Entry 2ZRU (X-ray diffraction, 2.00 A resolution); this record covers chains A and D of the 4 polymer chains in the assembly.

== Chain A (and D) ==
Protein: Isopentenyl-diphosphate delta-isomerase
From: Sulfolobus shibatae
Notes: EC 5.3.3.2; chain D of this document is another copy of the same molecule, construct and numbering; everything in this record applies to it too
UniProtKB: P61615 (IDI2_SULSH); numbering as in UniProt (aligned over 1-368)
Amino-acid sequence (368 residues; row label = number of the first residue in the row):
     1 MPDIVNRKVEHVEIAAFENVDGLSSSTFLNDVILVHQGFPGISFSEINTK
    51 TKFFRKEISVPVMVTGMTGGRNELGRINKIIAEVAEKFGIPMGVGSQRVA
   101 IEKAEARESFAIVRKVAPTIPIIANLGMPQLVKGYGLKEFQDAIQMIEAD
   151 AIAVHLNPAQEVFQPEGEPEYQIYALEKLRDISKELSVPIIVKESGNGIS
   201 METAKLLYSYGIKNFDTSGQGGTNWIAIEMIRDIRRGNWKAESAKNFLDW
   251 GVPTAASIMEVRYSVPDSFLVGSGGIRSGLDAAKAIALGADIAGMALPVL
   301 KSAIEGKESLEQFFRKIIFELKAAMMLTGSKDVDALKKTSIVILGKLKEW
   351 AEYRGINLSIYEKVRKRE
Unresolved in the structure: 1-8, 69-71, 368
Curated features (UniProtKB/Swiss-Prot):
  - binding site (substrate): R7, K8, S96 to R98, Q160
  - binding site (FMN): T65, G66 to T68, S96, N125, K193, S218, T223, G275 to R277, A296, L297
  - binding site (Mg(2+)): E161
  - mutagenesis: R7 (R7A: Does not affect the proper folding of the enzyme, but it shows significant loss of isomerase activity), K8 (K8A: Does not affect the proper folding of the enzyme, but it shows significant loss of isomerase activity), H11 (H11A: Does not affect the proper folding of the enzyme, but it shows significant reduction of isomerase activity), E13 (E13R: This mutant is heat stable and its affinity binding for IPP is smaller than that of the wild-type ...), T68 (T68A: Does not affect the proper folding of the enzyme, but it shows significant reduction of isomerase activity), S96 (S96A: Does not affect the proper folding of the enzyme, but it shows significant reduction of isomerase activity), N125 (N125A: Does not affect the proper folding of the enzyme, but it shows significant reduction of isomerase activity), H155 (H155A: Does not affect the proper folding of the enzyme, but it shows significant reduction of isomerase activity), N157 (N157A: Does not affect the proper folding of the enzyme, but it shows significant loss of isomerase activity), Q160 (Q160A: Does not affect the proper folding of the enzyme, but it shows significant loss of isomerase activity; Q160E: 10-fold decrease in the catalytic efficiency ...), E161 (E161A: Does not affect the proper folding of the enzyme, but it shows significant loss of isomerase activity), K193 (K193A: Shows significant loss of isomerase activity. Binds FMN with very low affinity, but the global structure of the mutant has not been altered by the mutation), 5 further mutagenesis entries in UniProt
Ligand contacts: FMN (flavin mononucleotide): V12, A15, T65, G66, M67, T68, G95, S96, N125, H155, K193, E194, S195, S218, G222, T223, W225, G274, G275, R277, M295, A296, L297, P298, L300
From the paper describing this entry:
  - binding site for flavin mononucleotide: T65, G66, T68, S96, N125, H155, K193, S218, T223, W225, G275, R277, A296, L297
  - conformationally variable residues (order/disorder transition): G69 to R71
  - mutagenesis - R7A, K8A, N157A, Q160A, E161A, K193A, E194A: decreased catalytic activity
  - mutagenesis - K193A: decreased binding to FMN

== Interface between chain A and chain D ==
Contacting residue pairs (81):
  I33(A) - W350(D)  hydrophobic
  L34(A) - W250(D)  hydrophobic
  V35(A) - S200(D)
  V35(A) - E202(D)
  V35(A) - R354(D)
  H36(A) - P158(D)
  H36(A) - E194(D)  salt bridge
  H36(A) - N197(D)
  H36(A) - G198(D)
  H36(A) - S200(D)
  H36(A) - W250(D)  hydrogen bond
  H36(A) - G251(D)
  H36(A) - V252(D)
  Q37(A) - S200(D)  hydrogen bond
  Q37(A) - E202(D)  hydrogen bond
  Q37(A) - T203(D)  hydrogen bond
  G38(A) - L156(D)
  G38(A) - P158(D)
  G38(A) - E194(D)
  G38(A) - T203(D)  hydrogen bond (backbone-side chain)
  F39(A) - M128(D)  hydrophobic
  F39(A) - L156(D)  hydrophobic
  F39(A) - Y171(D)
  F39(A) - Q172(D)
  F39(A) - L176(D)  hydrophobic
  F39(A) - T203(D)
  F39(A) - L206(D)  hydrophobic
  P40(A) - P158(D)  hydrophobic
  P40(A) - Y171(D)
  G41(A) - Y171(D)  hydrogen bond (backbone-backbone)
  I42(A) - E170(D)
  I42(A) - Y171(D)  hydrogen bond (backbone-backbone)
  I42(A) - Q172(D)
  S43(A) - P169(D)
  S43(A) - E170(D)
  S43(A) - Q172(D)
  F44(A) - E168(D)
  F44(A) - P169(D)  hydrogen bond (backbone-backbone)
  S45(A) - E168(D)
  S278(A) - N246(D)
  L280(A) - N246(D)
  L280(A) - F247(D)  hydrophobic
  L280(A) - W250(D)  hydrophobic
  Q312(A) - W239(D)
  Q312(A) - E242(D)
  K316(A) - W239(D)
  K316(A) - E242(D)
  K316(A) - S243(D)
  K316(A) - N246(D)
  F319(A) - V162(D)
  F319(A) - F163(D)  hydrophobic
  F319(A) - W239(D)  hydrophobic
  F319(A) - K240(D)
  F319(A) - S243(D)
  E320(A) - S243(D)  hydrogen bond
  E320(A) - N246(D)
  E320(A) - F247(D)
  A323(A) - V162(D)  hydrophobic
  A323(A) - F163(D)  hydrophobic
  A323(A) - F247(D)  hydrophobic
  A324(A) - F247(D)
  M326(A) - V162(D)  hydrophobic
  M326(A) - P169(D)
  L327(A) - P158(D)
  L327(A) - A159(D)
  L327(A) - V162(D)  hydrophobic
  L327(A) - W250(D)  hydrophobic
  T328(A) - W250(D)
  S340(A) - E202(D)  hydrogen bond
  S340(A) - R354(D)
  I341(A) - Y353(D)
  V342(A) - W350(D)
  V342(A) - Y353(D)  hydrophobic
  V342(A) - R354(D)
  I343(A) - Y353(D)
  L344(A) - E349(D)
  L344(A) - W350(D)
  G345(A) - E349(D)  hydrogen bond (backbone-side chain)
  K348(A) - E352(D)  salt bridge
  L358(A) - Y353(D)  hydrophobic
  E362(A) - Y353(D)  hydrogen bond
Other interface residues (no listed pair), chain A (34 interface residues in all): R315
Other interface residues (no listed pair), chain D (36 interface residues in all): I173, A175, K346

== Overview ==
The interface between chain A and chain D involves 34 residues on one side and 36 on the other; the contacts
include 12 hydrogen bonds and 2 salt bridges. Among the polar pairs are H36(A)-E194(D), K348(A)-E352(D) and
H36(A)-W250(D). From the paper: a binding site for flavin mononucleotide at T65(A), G66(A) and T68(A) among
others; R7A, K8A and N157A of chain A, among others, reduce catalytic activity; 7 substitutions were tested in
all.
Both chains are Isopentenyl-diphosphate delta-isomerase (Sulfolobus shibatae). Entry 2ZRU (Crystal structure
of Sulfolobus shibatae isopentenyl diphosphate isomerase in complex with FMN) was determined by X-ray
diffraction, deposited together with 2ZRV, 2ZRW, 2ZRX, 2ZRY and 2ZRZ.
